PDB entry 8XOJ | electron microscopy, 3.10 A resolution | chains B and G of the 5 polymer chains in the assembly

[Chain B]
Name: Guanine nucleotide-binding protein G(I)/G(S)/G(T) subunit beta-1
From: Homo sapiens
UniProtKB: P62873 (GBB1_HUMAN); residue numbers follow UniProt; this construct covers 2-340
Sequence (351 residues; each row starts with the number of its first residue; numbers below 1 keep their minus sign (Met-10 is residue -10)):
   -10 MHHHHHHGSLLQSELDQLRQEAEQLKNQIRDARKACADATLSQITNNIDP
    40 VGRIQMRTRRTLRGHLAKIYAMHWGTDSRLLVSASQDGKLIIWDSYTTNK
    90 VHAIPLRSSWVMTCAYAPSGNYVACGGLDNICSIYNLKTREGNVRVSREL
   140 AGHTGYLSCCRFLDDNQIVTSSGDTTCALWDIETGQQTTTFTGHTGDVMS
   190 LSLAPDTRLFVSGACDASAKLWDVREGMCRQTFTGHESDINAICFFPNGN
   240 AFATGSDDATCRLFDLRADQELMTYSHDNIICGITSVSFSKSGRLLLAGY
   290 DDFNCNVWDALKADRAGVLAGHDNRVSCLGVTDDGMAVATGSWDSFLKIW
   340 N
Unresolved in the structure: -10 to 2
Construct notes: initiating methionine (-10); expression tag (-9 to 1)
Swiss-Prot annotation at these positions:
  - modified residue: Ser2 (N-acetylserine), His266 (Phosphohistidine)
  - natural variant: Leu30 (L30F: In MRD42; uncertain significance), Arg52 (R52G: In MRD42), Gly64 (G64V: In MRD42), Asp76 (D76E: In MRD42; D76G: In MRD42), Gly77 (G77S: In MRD42), Lys78 (K78R: In MRD42), Ile80 (I80N: In MRD42; I80T: In MRD42), His91 (H91R: In MRD42; uncertain significance), Ala92 (A92T: In MRD42), Pro94 (P94S: In MRD42), Leu95 (L95P: In MRD42), Arg96 (R96L: In MRD42), 5 further natural variant entries in UniProt

[Chain G]
Name: Guanine nucleotide-binding protein G(I)/G(S)/G(O) subunit gamma-2
From: Homo sapiens
UniProtKB: P59768 (GBG2_HUMAN); residues 1-71 here = UniProt positions 1-71
Sequence (71 residues; row label = number of the first residue in the row):
     1 MASNNTASIAQARKLVEQLKMEANIDRIKVSKAAADLMAYCEAHAKEDPL
    51 LTPVPASENPFREKKFFCAIL
Unresolved in the structure: 1-5, 63-71
Swiss-Prot annotation at these positions:
  - modified residue: Ala2 (N-acetylalanine), Cys68 (Cysteine methyl ester)
  - lipidation: Cys68 (S-geranylgeranyl cysteine)

[How chain B and chain G interact]
Residue-residue contacts - 78 pairs, chain B then chain G:
  Glu3(B) - Ile9(G)
  Leu4(B) - Ser8(G)
  Leu7(B) - Ile9(G)  hydrophobic
  Leu7(B) - Ala12(G)  hydrophobic
  Leu7(B) - Arg13(G)
  Leu7(B) - Val16(G)
  Arg8(B) - Ala12(G)
  Ala11(B) - Val16(G)  hydrophobic
  Ala11(B) - Leu19(G)
  Leu14(B) - Val16(G)
  Leu14(B) - Leu19(G)  hydrophobic
  Leu14(B) - Lys20(G)
  Lys15(B) - Leu19(G)
  Gln17(B) - Ala23(G)
  Ile18(B) - Leu19(G)
  Ile18(B) - Glu22(G)
  Ile18(B) - Ala23(G)  hydrophobic
  Ile18(B) - Arg27(G)
  Cys25(B) - Arg27(G)
  Cys25(B) - Ile28(G)
  Cys25(B) - Lys29(G)
  Cys25(B) - Val30(G)  hydrogen bond (backbone-backbone)
  Asp27(B) - Lys29(G)
  Ala28(B) - Val30(G)
  Leu30(B) - Ala34(G)  hydrophobic
  Ile33(B) - Met38(G)  hydrophobic
  Thr34(B) - Met38(G)
  Ile37(B) - Glu42(G)
  Val40(B) - Leu51(G)  hydrophobic
  Ile43(B) - Leu50(G)
  Ile43(B) - Leu51(G)
  Met45(B) - Leu50(G)  hydrophobic
  Arg49(B) - Phe61(G)  hydrogen bond (side chain-backbone)
  Arg49(B) - Arg62(G)
  Ser84(B) - Phe61(G)
  Tyr85(B) - Pro60(G)
  Tyr85(B) - Phe61(G)  hydrophobic
  Cys218(B) - Gln18(G)
  Arg219(B) - Ile25(G)
  Gln220(B) - Ile25(G)
  Thr221(B) - Glu22(G)  hydrogen bond
  Phe235(B) - Leu37(G)  hydrophobic
  Phe235(B) - Tyr40(G)  hydrophobic
  Phe235(B) - Cys41(G)  hydrophobic
  Pro236(B) - Tyr40(G)
  Asn237(B) - Tyr40(G)
  Leu252(B) - Leu37(G)  hydrophobic
  Asp254(B) - Ala33(G)
  Arg256(B) - Arg27(G)
  Arg256(B) - Ile28(G)  hydrogen bond (backbone-backbone)
  Arg256(B) - Ala33(G)
  Arg256(B) - Asp36(G)  salt bridge
  Ala257(B) - Arg27(G)
  Ala257(B) - Ile28(G)
  Asp258(B) - Arg27(G)  salt bridge
  Gln259(B) - Val30(G)
  Leu261(B) - Val30(G)  hydrophobic
  Leu261(B) - Leu37(G)  hydrophobic
  Ser279(B) - Asp48(G)  hydrogen bond
  Ser279(B) - Leu50(G)
  Lys280(B) - Glu47(G)
  Lys280(B) - Asp48(G)
  Ser281(B) - Tyr40(G)
  Ser281(B) - Cys41(G)
  Ser281(B) - His44(G)
  Ser281(B) - Asp48(G)  hydrogen bond
  Gly282(B) - Cys41(G)
  Arg283(B) - Cys41(G)
  Leu300(B) - Met38(G)  hydrophobic
  Gly324(B) - Pro49(G)
  Gly324(B) - Leu50(G)
  Met325(B) - Pro49(G)  hydrophobic
  Met325(B) - Pro60(G)
  Ala326(B) - Phe61(G)  hydrophobic
  Val327(B) - Leu50(G)  hydrophobic
  Ile338(B) - Phe61(G)  hydrophobic
  Asn340(B) - Asn59(G)  hydrogen bond
  Asn340(B) - Phe61(G)
Interface residues without a listed pair, chain B (58 interface residues in all): Glu10, Ala21, Arg22, Ala26, Arg48, Trp63, Ala240, Leu284, Val320, Asp323
Interface residues without a listed pair, chain G (38 interface residues in all): Leu15, Asp26, Ser31, Ala45, Val54

[Summary]
58 residues of chain B and 38 residues of chain G are in contact, with 7 hydrogen bonds and 2 salt bridges.
Polar contacts include Arg256(B)-Asp36(G), Asp258(B)-Arg27(G) and Arg49(B)-Phe61(G).
Chain B is Guanine nucleotide-binding protein G(I)/G(S)/G(T) subunit beta-1 and chain G is Guanine
nucleotide-binding protein G(I)/G(S)/G(O) subunit gamma-2, both from Homo sapiens; the structure, Cryo-EM
structure of GPR30-Gq complex structure in the presence of G-1, was determined by electron microscopy,
deposited together with 8XOF, 8XOG, 8XOH and 8XOI.
